7TYL - chains A and N of the 6 polymer chains in the assembly; structure by electron microscopy, 3.30 A resolution.

== Chain A ==
Molecule: Guanine nucleotide-binding protein G(s) subunit alpha isoforms short
From: Homo sapiens
UniProt: P63092 (GNAS2_HUMAN); residues 1-394 here = UniProt positions 1-394
Sequence (394 residues; numbered 1 to 394; the number before each row is that of its first residue):
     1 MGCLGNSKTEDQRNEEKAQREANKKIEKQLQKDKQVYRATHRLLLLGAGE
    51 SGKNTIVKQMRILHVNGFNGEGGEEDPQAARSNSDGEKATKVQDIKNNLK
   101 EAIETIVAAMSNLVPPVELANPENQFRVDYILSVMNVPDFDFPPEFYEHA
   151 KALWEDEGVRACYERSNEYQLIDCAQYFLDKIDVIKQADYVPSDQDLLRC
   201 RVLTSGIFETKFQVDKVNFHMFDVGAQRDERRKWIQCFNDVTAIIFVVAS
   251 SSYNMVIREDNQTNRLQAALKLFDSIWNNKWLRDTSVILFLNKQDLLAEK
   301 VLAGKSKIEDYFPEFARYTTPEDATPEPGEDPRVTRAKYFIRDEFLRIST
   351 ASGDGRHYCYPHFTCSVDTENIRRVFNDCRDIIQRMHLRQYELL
Disordered / not traced: 1-10, 61-203, 251-263
Construct notes: conflict N54 (Ser in P63092), A226 (Gly in P63092), A268 (Glu in P63092), K271 (Asn in P63092), D274 (Lys in P63092), K280 (Arg in P63092), D284 (Thr in P63092), T285 (Ile in P63092); engineered mutation S366 (Ala in P63092)

== Chain N ==
Molecule: Nanobody 35
From: Lama glama
Notes: antibody fragment or engineered binder
Sequence (138 residues; each row starts with the number of its first residue):
     1 QVQLQESGGGLVQPGGSLRLSCAASGFTFSNYKMNWVRQAPGKGLEWVSD
    51 ISQSGASISYTGSVKGRFTISRDNAKNTLYLQMNSLKPEDTAVYYCARCP
   101 APFTRDCFDVTSTTYAYRGQGTQVTVSSHHHHHHEPEA
Disordered / not traced: 129-138
Disulfides: C22-C96, C99-C107

== Chain A / chain N interface ==
Contacting residue pairs (29; chain A residue first):
  R228(A) - T114(N)
  D229(A) - D109(N)
  D229(A) - S112(N)
  E230(A) - D109(N)
  E230(A) - S112(N)  hydrogen bond
  E230(A) - T114(N)
  E230(A) - Y115(N)
  R231(A) - F108(N)
  R231(A) - D109(N)  hydrogen bond (backbone-side chain)
  R232(A) - P100(N)
  R232(A) - F108(N)
  R232(A) - D109(N)  salt bridge
  R232(A) - Y115(N)
  I235(A) - F108(N)  hydrophobic
  N264(A) - E46(N)
  N264(A) - S63(N)  hydrogen bond
  K271(A) - W47(N)
  S275(A) - D106(N)
  S275(A) - C107(N)  hydrogen bond (side chain-backbone)
  S275(A) - F108(N)
  I276(A) - F108(N)  hydrophobic
  N278(A) - R105(N)  hydrogen bond
  N278(A) - D106(N)
  N279(A) - D106(N)
  N279(A) - F108(N)
  D310(A) - S63(N)
  Y311(A) - G62(N)
  Y311(A) - S63(N)
  P313(A) - G62(N)
Other interface residues (no listed pair), chain A (18 interface residues in all): Q267, L272, K280
Other interface residues (no listed pair), chain N (14 interface residues in all): T61

== Summary ==
The interface between chain A and chain N involves 18 residues on one side and 14 on the other, with 5
hydrogen bonds and 1 salt bridge. Polar contacts include R232(A)-D109(N), E230(A)-S112(N) and R231(A)-D109(N).
Chain A is Guanine nucleotide-binding protein G(s) subunit alpha isoforms short (Homo sapiens) and chain N is
Nanobody 35 (Lama glama); the structure, Calcitonin Receptor in complex with Gs and rat amylin peptide, bypass
motif, was determined by electron microscopy together with 7TYF, 7TYH, 7TYI, 7TYN, 7TYO, 7TYW and 3 further
entries from the same study.
